Entry 4K3N (X-ray diffraction, 2.00 A resolution); this record covers chains A and C of the 6 polymer chains in the assembly.

# Chain A (and C)
Name: M17 leucyl aminopeptidase
From: Plasmodium falciparum 3D7
Notes: chain C of this document is another copy of the same molecule, construct and numbering; everything in this record applies to it too
UniProtKB: Q8IL11 (Q8IL11_PLAF7); residue numbers follow UniProt; this construct covers 84-605
Chain sequence (528 residues; each row starts with the number of its first residue):
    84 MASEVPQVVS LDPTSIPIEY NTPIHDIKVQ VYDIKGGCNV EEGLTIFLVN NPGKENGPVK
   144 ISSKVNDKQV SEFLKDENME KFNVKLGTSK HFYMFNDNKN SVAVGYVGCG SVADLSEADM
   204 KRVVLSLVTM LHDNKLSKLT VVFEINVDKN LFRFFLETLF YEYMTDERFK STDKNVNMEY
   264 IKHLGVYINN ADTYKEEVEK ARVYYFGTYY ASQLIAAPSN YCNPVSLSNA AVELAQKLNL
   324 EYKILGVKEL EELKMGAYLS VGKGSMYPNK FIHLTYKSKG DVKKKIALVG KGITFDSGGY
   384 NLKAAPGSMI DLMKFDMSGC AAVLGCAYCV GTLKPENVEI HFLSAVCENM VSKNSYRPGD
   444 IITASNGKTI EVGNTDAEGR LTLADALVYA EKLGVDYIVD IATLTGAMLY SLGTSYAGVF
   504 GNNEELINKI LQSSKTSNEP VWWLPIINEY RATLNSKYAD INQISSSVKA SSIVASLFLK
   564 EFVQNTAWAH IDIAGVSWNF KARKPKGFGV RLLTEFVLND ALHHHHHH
Not modelled in the structure: 84, 604-611 (chain C: 84-85, 604-611)
Sequence notes: engineered mutation Gln152 (Asn in Q8IL11), Gln515 (Asn in Q8IL11), Gln546 (Asn in Q8IL11); expression tag (606-611)
Swiss-Prot annotation at these positions:
  - region: Asn384 to Ser401 (L13 loop)
  - active site: Lys386, Arg463
  - binding site (a peptide): Lys374, Asp379, Lys386, Asp399, Asp459
  - binding site (Zn(2+)): Lys374, Asp379, Asp394, Met396, Asp399, Asp459, Glu461
  - site: Lys386 (Essential for hexamer stabilization)

# How chain A and chain C interact
Residue-residue contacts (70; chain A residue first):
  Val91(A) - Lys346(C)
  Val91(A) - Asn437(C)
  Val92(A) - Glu334(C)
  Ser93(A) - Glu334(C)  hydrogen bond (backbone-side chain)
  Leu94(A) - Glu334(C)
  Leu94(A) - Lys337(C)
  Leu94(A) - Met338(C)
  Leu94(A) - Gly339(C)
  Leu94(A) - Leu342(C)  hydrophobic
  Asp95(A) - Lys346(C)  salt bridge
  Asp249(A) - Tyr541(C)
  Phe252(A) - Ile444(C)  hydrophobic
  Phe252(A) - Thr452(C)  hydrogen bond (backbone-side chain)
  Phe252(A) - Tyr541(C)
  Phe252(A) - Ala542(C)
  Lys253(A) - Ser539(C)  hydrogen bond (side chain-backbone)
  Lys253(A) - Lys540(C)
  Lys253(A) - Tyr541(C)  hydrogen bond (backbone-backbone)
  Lys253(A) - Ala542(C)  hydrogen bond (side chain-backbone)
  Lys253(A) - Asp543(C)
  Ser254(A) - Gly450(C)  hydrogen bond (side chain-backbone)
  Ser254(A) - Thr452(C)
  Ser254(A) - Asp543(C)  hydrogen bond (backbone-side chain)
  Thr255(A) - Gly450(C)
  Thr255(A) - Lys451(C)
  Thr255(A) - Asp543(C)  hydrogen bond
  Asp256(A) - Asp543(C)  hydrogen bond (backbone-side chain)
  Ala299(A) - Tyr541(C)
  Pro301(A) - Gly442(C)
  Pro301(A) - Asp443(C)
  Pro301(A) - Ile444(C)  hydrophobic
  Ser302(A) - Arg440(C)
  Ser302(A) - Asp443(C)
  Asn303(A) - Arg440(C)
  Asn303(A) - Asp443(C)  hydrogen bond (backbone-side chain)
  Asn303(A) - Ile444(C)  hydrogen bond (side chain-backbone)
  Tyr304(A) - Ile444(C)
  Gly347(A) - Lys436(C)
  Ser348(A) - Lys436(C)
  Met349(A) - Lys436(C)
  Met349(A) - Asn437(C)
  Tyr350(A) - Arg440(C)
  Phe378(A) - Arg440(C)
  Phe378(A) - Pro441(C)
  Ser380(A) - Tyr383(C)
  Leu385(A) - Tyr383(C)
  Leu385(A) - Leu385(C)  hydrophobic
  Ile393(A) - Tyr383(C)
  Ile393(A) - Asn384(C)
  Ile393(A) - Pro441(C)
  Asp394(A) - Pro441(C)
  Asp394(A) - Gly456(C)
  Lys397(A) - Glu454(C)  salt bridge
  Glu431(A) - Arg440(C)  salt bridge
  Met433(A) - Tyr383(C)
  Met433(A) - Lys436(C)
  Met433(A) - Arg440(C)
  Val434(A) - Tyr383(C)  hydrogen bond (backbone-side chain)
  Val434(A) - Val434(C)  hydrophobic
  Val434(A) - Ser435(C)
  Val434(A) - Lys436(C)  hydrogen bond (backbone-backbone)
  Ser435(A) - Lys436(C)
  Lys436(A) - Lys436(C)
  Asn437(A) - Lys436(C)  hydrogen bond
  Ala585(A) - Lys540(C)
  Arg586(A) - Asn538(C)  hydrogen bond (side chain-backbone)
  Arg586(A) - Lys540(C)
  Arg586(A) - Tyr541(C)
  Lys587(A) - Tyr541(C)
  Pro588(A) - Tyr541(C)
Other interface residues (no listed pair), chain A (38 interface residues in all): Lys346, Ala387
Other interface residues (no listed pair), chain C (33 interface residues in all): Ala387, Ser438, Ile445, Asn449

# In short
Chain A and chain C form an interface of 38 and 33 residues respectively; the contacts include 15 hydrogen
bonds and 3 salt bridges. Among the polar pairs are Asp95(A)-Lys346(C), Lys397(A)-Glu454(C) and
Glu431(A)-Arg440(C).
Both chains are M17 leucyl aminopeptidase (Plasmodium falciparum 3D7). Entry 4K3N (Phosphonic Arginine
Mimetics as Inhibitors of the M17 Aminopeptidases from Plasmodium falciparum) was determined by X-ray
diffraction, deposited together with 4K5L, 4K5M, 4K5N, 4K5O and 4K5P.
